Entry 6D4C (X-ray diffraction, 1.45 A resolution); this record covers chains A and B.

# Chain A (and B)
Molecule: Formate dehydrogenase
Source organism: Candida boidinii
Notes: EC 1.17.1.9; chain B of this document is another copy of the same molecule, construct and numbering; everything in this record applies to it too
Reference sequence: A0A0A1EQY0 (A0A0A1EQY0_CANBO); numbering as in UniProt (aligned over 1-364)
Amino-acid sequence (364 residues; each row starts with the number of its first residue):
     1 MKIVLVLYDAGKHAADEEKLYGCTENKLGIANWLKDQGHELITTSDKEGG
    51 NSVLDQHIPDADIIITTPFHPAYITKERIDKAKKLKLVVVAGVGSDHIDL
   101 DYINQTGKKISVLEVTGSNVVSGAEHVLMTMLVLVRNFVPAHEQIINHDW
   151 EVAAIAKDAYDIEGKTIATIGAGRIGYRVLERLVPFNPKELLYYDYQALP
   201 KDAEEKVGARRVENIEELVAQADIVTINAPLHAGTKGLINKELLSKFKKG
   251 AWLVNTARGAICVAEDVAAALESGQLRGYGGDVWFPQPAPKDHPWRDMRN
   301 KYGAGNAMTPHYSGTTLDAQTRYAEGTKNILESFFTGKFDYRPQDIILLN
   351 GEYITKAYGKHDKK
Disordered / not traced: 362-364
Differences from the reference sequence: engineered mutation Gly123 (Val in A0A0A1EQY0)
Ligand contacts: NAD (nicotinamide-adenine-dinucleotide): Phe69, Val93, Gly94, Asp96, Asn119, Val120, Ile170, Gly171, Ala172, Gly173, Arg174, Ile175, Gly176, Tyr194, Asp195, Tyr196, Gln197, Asn228, Ala229, Pro230, His232, Gly234, Thr235, Thr256, Ala257, Arg258, Asp282, Val283, His311, Ser313, Gly314, Ala357, Tyr358

# Interface between chain A and chain B
Residue-residue contacts (167; chain A residue first):
  Tyr8(A) with Val152(B), hydrophobic; Ala153(B), hydrophobic
  Ala10(A) with Glu151(B); Ala153(B), hydrophobic
  His13(A) with Glu151(B), salt bridge; Ala153(B); Ala154(B); Lys157(B), hydrogen bond
  Asp16(A) with Lys157(B), salt bridge; Tyr302(B), hydrogen bond (backbone-side chain)
  Glu17(A) with Lys157(B)
  Lys19(A) with Tyr160(B), hydrogen bond
  Leu20(A) with Ala156(B), hydrophobic; Lys157(B)
  Phe69(A) with Val152(B)
  Val121(A) with Glu163(B)
  Ser122(A) with Arg136(B), hydrogen bond (backbone-side chain); Asp161(B), hydrogen bond
  Glu125(A) with Arg136(B), salt bridge; Asp161(B); Ile162(B), hydrogen bond (side chain-backbone); Glu163(B), hydrogen bond (side chain-backbone)
  His126(A) with Arg136(B)
  Leu128(A) with Phe186(B), hydrophobic
  Met129(A) with Leu132(B); Val133(B), hydrophobic; Arg136(B); Phe138(B), hydrophobic
  Leu132(A) with Met129(B)
  Val133(A) with Met129(B), hydrophobic; Val133(B), hydrophobic; Phe138(B), hydrophobic
  Arg136(A) with Ser122(B), hydrogen bond (side chain-backbone); Glu125(B), salt bridge; His126(B); Met129(B); Tyr312(B), hydrogen bond (backbone-side chain); Ser313(B), hydrogen bond (side chain-backbone); Thr316(B)
  Asn137(A) with Tyr312(B)
  Phe138(A) with Met129(B), hydrophobic; Val133(B), hydrophobic; Ala307(B); Thr309(B); Tyr312(B)
  Val139(A) with His142(B)
  Ala141(A) with Thr309(B); Pro310(B); Tyr312(B), hydrophobic
  His142(A) with Val139(B); Asn306(B), hydrogen bond (side chain-backbone); Ala307(B); Met308(B), hydrogen bond (side chain-backbone); Thr309(B)
  Glu143(A) with Ile146(B)
  Gln144(A) with Arg296(B); Pro310(B)
  Ile145(A) with Trp284(B), hydrophobic; Arg296(B), hydrogen bond (backbone-side chain); Met308(B); Thr309(B); Pro310(B)
  Ile146(A) with Glu143(B); Arg296(B); Arg299(B)
  His148(A) with Lys291(B); Arg296(B); Asp297(B), salt bridge
  Asp149(A) with Arg296(B), hydrogen bond (backbone-side chain)
  Trp150(A) with Trp284(B); Gln287(B); Pro288(B); Ala289(B); Arg296(B); Pro310(B), hydrophobic; His311(B)
  Glu151(A) with His13(B), salt bridge
  Val152(A) with Tyr8(B), hydrophobic; His311(B); Thr315(B)
  Ala153(A) with Tyr8(B), hydrophobic; Asp9(B); Ala10(B), hydrophobic
  Ala154(A) with His13(B)
  Ile155(A) with Tyr312(B), hydrophobic
  Ala156(A) with Thr315(B); Leu317(B); Gln320(B)
  Lys157(A) with His13(B), hydrogen bond; Asp16(B), salt bridge; Glu17(B); Leu20(B); Leu317(B)
  Ala159(A) with Tyr312(B), hydrophobic; Thr316(B); Leu317(B), hydrogen bond (backbone-backbone)
  Tyr160(A) with Thr316(B); Leu317(B); Asp318(B)
  Asp161(A) with Ser122(B), hydrogen bond; Glu125(B); Thr316(B), hydrogen bond; Asp318(B), hydrogen bond (backbone-side chain); Arg322(B), salt bridge
  Ile162(A) with Glu125(B), hydrogen bond (backbone-side chain)
  Glu163(A) with Val121(B); Glu125(B), hydrogen bond (backbone-side chain)
  Lys165(A) with Asp318(B), salt bridge
  Glu181(A) with Pro185(B)
  Arg182(A) with Pro185(B), hydrogen bond (side chain-backbone); Phe186(B)
  Pro185(A) with Glu181(B); Arg182(B), hydrogen bond (backbone-side chain); Pro185(B), hydrophobic
  Phe186(A) with Leu128(B), hydrophobic; Arg182(B)
  Trp284(A) with Ile145(B), hydrophobic; Trp150(B)
  Gln287(A) with Trp150(B)
  Pro288(A) with Trp150(B)
  Ala289(A) with Trp150(B)
  Lys291(A) with His148(B), hydrogen bond (backbone-side chain)
  Arg296(A) with Gln144(B); Ile145(B), hydrogen bond (side chain-backbone); Ile146(B); His148(B); Asp149(B), hydrogen bond (side chain-backbone); Trp150(B)
  Asp297(A) with His148(B), salt bridge
  Arg299(A) with Ile146(B)
  Tyr302(A) with Asp16(B)
  Asn306(A) with His142(B), hydrogen bond (backbone-side chain)
  Ala307(A) with Phe138(B); His142(B)
  Met308(A) with His142(B), hydrogen bond (backbone-side chain); Ile145(B)
  Thr309(A) with Phe138(B); Ala141(B); Ile145(B)
  Pro310(A) with Ala141(B); Gln144(B); Ile145(B); Trp150(B), hydrophobic
  His311(A) with Trp150(B); Val152(B)
  Tyr312(A) with Arg136(B), hydrogen bond (side chain-backbone); Asn137(B); Phe138(B); Ala141(B), hydrophobic; Ile155(B), hydrophobic; Ala159(B), hydrophobic
  Ser313(A) with Arg136(B), hydrogen bond (backbone-side chain)
  Thr315(A) with Val152(B); Ala156(B)
  Thr316(A) with Arg136(B); Ala159(B); Tyr160(B); Asp161(B), hydrogen bond
  Leu317(A) with Ala156(B); Lys157(B); Ala159(B), hydrogen bond (backbone-backbone); Tyr160(B)
  Asp318(A) with Tyr160(B); Asp161(B), hydrogen bond (side chain-backbone); Lys165(B), salt bridge
  Gln320(A) with Ala156(B)
  Arg322(A) with Asp161(B), salt bridge
Interface residues without a listed pair, chain A (72 interface residues in all): Asp9, Lys12, Ala319
Interface residues without a listed pair, chain B (70 interface residues in all): Phe69, Ala319

# In short
72 residues of chain A and 70 residues of chain B are in contact, with 33 hydrogen bonds and 12 salt bridges.
Polar contacts include His13(A)-Glu151(B), Asp16(A)-Lys157(B) and Glu125(A)-Arg136(B). Bound to chain A: NAD.
Both chains are Formate dehydrogenase (Candida boidinii). Entry 6D4C (Crystal structure of Candida boidinii
formate dehydrogenase V123G mutant complexed with NAD+ and azide) was determined by X-ray diffraction together
with 6D4B from the same study.
